8KG9 - chains 3 and 5 of the 18 polymer chains in the assembly; structure by electron microscopy, 4.52 A resolution (low resolution: residue-level contacts below are approximate; hydrogen-bond / salt-bridge calls are withheld).

Chain 3:
Molecule: DNA replication licensing factor MCM3
Organism: Saccharomyces cerevisiae S288C
Reference sequence: P24279 (MCM3_YEAST); residues 1-971 here = UniProt positions 1-971
Amino-acid sequence (971 residues; numbered 1 to 971; the number before each row is that of its first residue):
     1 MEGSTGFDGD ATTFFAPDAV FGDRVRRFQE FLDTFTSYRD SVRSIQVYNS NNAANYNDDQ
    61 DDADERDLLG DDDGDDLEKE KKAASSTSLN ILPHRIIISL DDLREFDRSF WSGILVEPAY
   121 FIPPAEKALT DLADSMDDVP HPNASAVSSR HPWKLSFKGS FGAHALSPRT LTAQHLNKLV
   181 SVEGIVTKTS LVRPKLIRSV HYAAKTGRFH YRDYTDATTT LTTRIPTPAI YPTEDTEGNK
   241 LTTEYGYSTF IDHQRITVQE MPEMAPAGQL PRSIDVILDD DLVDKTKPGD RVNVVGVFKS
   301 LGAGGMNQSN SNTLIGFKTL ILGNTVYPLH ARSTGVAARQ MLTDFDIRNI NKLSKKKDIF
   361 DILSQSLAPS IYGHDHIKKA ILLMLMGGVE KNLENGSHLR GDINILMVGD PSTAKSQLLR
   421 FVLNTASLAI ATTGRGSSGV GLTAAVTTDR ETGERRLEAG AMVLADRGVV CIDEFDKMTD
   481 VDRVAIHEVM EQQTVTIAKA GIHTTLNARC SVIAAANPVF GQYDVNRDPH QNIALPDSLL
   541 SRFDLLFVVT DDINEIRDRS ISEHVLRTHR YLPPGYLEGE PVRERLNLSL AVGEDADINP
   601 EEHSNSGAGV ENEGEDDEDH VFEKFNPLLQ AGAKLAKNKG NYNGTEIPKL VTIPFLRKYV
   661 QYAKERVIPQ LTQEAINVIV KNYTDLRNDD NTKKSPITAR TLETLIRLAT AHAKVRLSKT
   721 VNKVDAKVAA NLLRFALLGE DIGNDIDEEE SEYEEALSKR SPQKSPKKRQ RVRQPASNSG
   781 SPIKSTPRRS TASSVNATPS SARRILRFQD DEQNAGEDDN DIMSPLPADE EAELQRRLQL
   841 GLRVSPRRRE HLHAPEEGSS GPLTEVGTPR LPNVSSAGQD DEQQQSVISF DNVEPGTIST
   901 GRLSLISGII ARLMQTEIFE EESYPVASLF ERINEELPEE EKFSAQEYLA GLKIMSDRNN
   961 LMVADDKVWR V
Unresolved in the structure: 1-17, 56-88, 310-311, 598-648, 741-971
Ion coordination: Mg2+: S416 (together with ADP)
Residues lining bound ligands:
  - ADP (adenosine-5'-diphosphate): S370, I371, Y372, H374, D410, P411, S412, T413, A414, K415, S416, Q417, R420, I561
  - ATP-gamma-S (AGS; phosphothiophosphoric acid-adenylate ester): L399, H487, E488, E491, R542, A699, R700, E703
Swiss-Prot annotation at these positions:
  - motif: S541 to D544 (Arginine finger)
  - binding site (ATP): G409 to S416
  - modified residue: S761 (Phosphoserine), S777 (Phosphoserine), S781 (Phosphoserine), T868 (Phosphothreonine)
  - mutagenesis: K415 (K415A: No effect on MCM2-7 complex helicase activity. Loss of MCM2-7 complex helicase activity; when associated with MCM5 A-422. Reduces MCM2-7 complex helicase activity ...)

Chain 5:
Molecule: Minichromosome maintenance protein 5
Organism: Saccharomyces cerevisiae S288C
Notes: EC 3.6.4.12
Reference sequence: P29496 (MCM5_YEAST); residues 1-775 here = UniProt positions 1-775
Amino-acid sequence (775 residues; each row starts with the number of its first residue):
     1 MSFDRPEIYS APVLQGESPN DDDNTEIIKS FKNFILEFRL DSQFIYRDQL RNNILVKNYS
    61 LTVNMEHLIG YNEDIYKKLS DEPSDIIPLF ETAITQVAKR ISILSRAQSA NNNDKDPENT
   121 SMDTDSLLLN SLPTFQLILN SNANQIPLRD LDSEHVSKIV RLSGIIISTS VLSSRATYLS
   181 IMCRNCRHTT SITINNFNSI TGNTVSLPRS CLSTIESESS MANESNIGDE STKKNCGPDP
   241 YIIIHESSKF IDQQFLKLQE IPELVPVGEM PRNLTMTCDR YLTNKVIPGT RVTIVGIYSI
   301 YNSKNGAGSG RSGGGNGGSG VAIRTPYIKI LGIQSDVETS SIWNSVTMFT EEEEEEFLQL
   361 SRNPKLYEIL TNSIAPSIFG NEDIKKAIVC LLMGGSKKIL PDGMRLRGDI NVLLLGDPGT
   421 AKSQLLKFVE KVSPIAVYTS GKGSSAAGLT ASVQRDPMTR EFYLEGGAMV LADGGVVCID
   481 EFDKMRDEDR VAIHEAMEQQ TISIAKAGIT TVLNSRTSVL AAANPIYGRY DDLKSPGDNI
   541 DFQTTILSRF DMIFIVKDDH NEERDISIAN HVINIHTGNA NAMQNQQEEN GSEISIEKMK
   601 RYITYCRLKC APRLSPQAAE KLSSNFVTIR KQLLINELES TERSSIPITI RQLEAIIRIT
   661 ESLAKLELSP IAQERHVDEA IRLFQASTMD AASQDPIGGL NQASGTSLSE IRRFEQELKR
   721 RLPIGWSTSY QTLRREFVDT HRFSQLALDK ALYALEKHET IQLRHQGQNI YRSGV
Unresolved in the structure: 1-19, 108-128, 200-202, 214-234, 305-319, 697-705, 760-770
Ion coordination: Zn2+: C183, C186, C211, C236; Mg2+: S423, D480 (together with ATP-gamma-S)
Residues lining bound ligands:
  - ADP (adenosine-5'-diphosphate): E498, R549, L653, I657
  - ATP-gamma-S (AGS; phosphothiophosphoric acid-adenylate ester): S377, I378, F379, N381, D417, P418, G419, T420, A421, K422, S423, Q424, K427, N524, I568, V572
Swiss-Prot annotation at these positions:
  - motif: S548 to D551 (Arginine finger)
  - binding site (ATP): G416 to S423
  - mutagenesis: K422 (K422A: Loss of MCM2-7 complex helicase activity)

How chain 3 and chain 5 interact:
Residue-residue contacts (134; chain 3 residue first):
  Y120(3) with E246(5); S247(5)
  T172(3) with D252(5)
  A173(3) with S174(5); D252(5)
  L176(3) with F250(5)
  N177(3) with H245(5); E246(5)
  L221(3) with E246(5)
  T222(3) with I244(5); E246(5)
  T223(3) with I243(5); E246(5)
  P262(3) with V512(5); L513(5)
  E263(3) with N514(5)
  A267(3) with D473(5)
  L270(3) with L464(5)
  R272(3) with V171(5)
  K299(3) with H245(5)
  S300(3) with H245(5); F250(5)
  A303(3) with I243(5); H245(5)
  M306(3) with R175(5); T204(5); L207(5)
  N307(3) with L207(5)
  Q308(3) with T204(5); S206(5)
  S309(3) with N203(5); T204(5)
  N312(3) with N203(5); Y301(5); N302(5); S303(5); K304(5)
  T313(3) with R175(5); N203(5); T204(5)
  L314(3) with R175(5); N203(5); Q253(5); F255(5); Y327(5)
  I315(3) with R175(5)
  G316(3) with S173(5); R175(5)
  F317(3) with S174(5); R175(5); A176(5); F250(5)
  T319(3) with S174(5)
  P369(3) with D402(5)
  S370(3) with D402(5); M404(5)
  D410(3) with I650(5)
  P411(3) with T545(5); R549(5); I650(5); L653(5)
  S412(3) with R549(5); L653(5); I657(5)
  S416(3) with R549(5)
  Q417(3) with M404(5); E498(5)
  R420(3) with Q499(5)
  F421(3) with D402(5); M404(5)
  T433(3) with E495(5)
  R435(3) with A492(5); K506(5)
  G436(3) with S503(5); I504(5); A505(5); K506(5)
  S437(3) with A505(5); K506(5)
  S438(3) with K506(5); A507(5)
  G441(3) with A507(5); G508(5)
  L442(3) with A505(5)
  R450(3) with M458(5); T459(5); R460(5)
  G460(3) with G508(5)
  K477(3) with V491(5)
  G521(3) with Q543(5); T545(5); I646(5)
  Q522(3) with I646(5); T649(5); I650(5)
  D524(3) with R643(5)
  D551(3) with Q652(5); L653(5)
  I553(3) with R630(5); L634(5); E637(5); Q652(5)
  E555(3) with K631(5); L634(5)
  D558(3) with R630(5); L634(5)
  R559(3) with V627(5)
  S562(3) with F626(5); V627(5)
  V565(3) with T660(5)
  L566(3) with L622(5); F626(5)
  T568(3) with L400(5)
  H569(3) with L406(5); T660(5)
  R570(3) with R613(5); A619(5); L622(5); S623(5)
  Y571(3) with P401(5)
  P573(3) with I399(5)
  P574(3) with P401(5)
  E578(3) with P612(5); R613(5)
  G579(3) with P612(5); R613(5)
  E580(3) with A611(5); P612(5)
  P581(3) with A611(5); P612(5)
  V582(3) with K397(5); I399(5)
  E584(3) with K397(5); I399(5)
Interface residues without a listed pair, chain 3 (77 interface residues in all): I225, P266, T413, L418, N424, T432, F520, N526
Interface residues without a listed pair, chain 5 (83 interface residues in all): R184, V205, I242, S248, I342, G403, R455, P457, E488, S548, S615

Overview:
The interface between chain 3 and chain 5 involves 77 residues on one side and 83 on the other. ADP is bound
between chain 3 and chain 5. Ligands of chain 3: ATP-gamma-S. Bound to chain 5: ATP-gamma-S.
Here chain 3 is DNA replication licensing factor MCM3 and chain 5 is Minichromosome maintenance protein 5,
both from Saccharomyces cerevisiae S288C. Entry 8KG9 (Yeast replisome in state III) was determined by electron
microscopy, deposited together with 8W7S, 8KG6, 8KG8 and 8W7M.
